PDB entry 3PXS | X-ray diffraction, 2.22 A resolution | chains D and E of the 6 polymer chains in the assembly

== Chain D ==
Protein: Methylamine dehydrogenase heavy chain
From: Paracoccus denitrificans
Notes: EC 1.4.99.3
Reference sequence: A1BB97 (A1BB97_PARDP); residues 1-386 here correspond to UniProt positions 32-417 (UniProt number = residue number + 31)
Amino-acid sequence (386 residues; row label = number of the first residue in the row):
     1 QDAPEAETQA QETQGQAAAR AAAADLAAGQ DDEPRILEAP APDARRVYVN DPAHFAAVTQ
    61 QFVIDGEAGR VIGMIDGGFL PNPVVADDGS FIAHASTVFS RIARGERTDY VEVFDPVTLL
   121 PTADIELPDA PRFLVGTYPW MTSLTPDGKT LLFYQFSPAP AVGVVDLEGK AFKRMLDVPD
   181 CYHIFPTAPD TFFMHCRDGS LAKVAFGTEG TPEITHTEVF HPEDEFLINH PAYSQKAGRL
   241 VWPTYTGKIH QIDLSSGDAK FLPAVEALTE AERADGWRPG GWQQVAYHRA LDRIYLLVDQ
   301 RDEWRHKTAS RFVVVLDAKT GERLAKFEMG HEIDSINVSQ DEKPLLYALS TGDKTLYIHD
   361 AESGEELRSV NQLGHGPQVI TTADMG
Unresolved in the structure: 1-10
Disulfides: Cys-181/Cys-196

== Chain E ==
Protein: Methylamine dehydrogenase light chain
From: Paracoccus denitrificans
Notes: EC 1.4.99.3
Reference sequence: P22619 (DHML_PARDE); residues 1-131 here correspond to UniProt positions 58-188 (UniProt number = residue number + 57)
Amino-acid sequence (137 residues; row label = number of the first residue in the row):
     1 ADAPAGTDPR AKWVPQDNDI QACDYWRHCS IDGNICDCSG GSLTNCPPGT KLATASWVAS
    61 CYNPTDGQSY LIAYRDCCGY NVSGRCPCLN TEGELPVYRP EFANDIIWCF GAEDDAMTYH
   121 CTISPIVGKA SHHHHHH
Unresolved in the structure: 1-6, 132-137
Construct notes: expression tag (132-137)
Modified / non-standard residues: Trp-57 (7-hydroxy-l-tryptophan; 0AF)
UniProt features mapped onto this chain:
  - modified residue: Trp-57 (Tryptophylquinone)
  - cross-link: Trp-57 to Trp-108 (Tryptophan tryptophylquinone (Trp-Trp))
Disulfides: Cys-23/Cys-88, Cys-29/Cys-61, Cys-36/Cys-121, Cys-38/Cys-86, Cys-46/Cys-77, Cys-78/Cys-109
Reported in the primary citation:
  - post-translational modification sites: Trp-57, Trp-108 (citing earlier work)

== Chain D / chain E interface ==
Pairs across the interface - 69 pairs, chain D then chain E:
  Gln-14(D) with Gln-21(E)
  Gly-15(D) with Asp-19(E); Ile-20(E), hydrogen bond (backbone-backbone); Gln-21(E)
  Gln-16(D) with Asn-18(E); Asp-19(E)
  Ala-18(D) with Ile-20(E), hydrophobic
  Ala-19(D) with Asn-18(E); Asp-19(E); Ile-20(E), hydrophobic
  Arg-20(D) with Asp-17(E), salt bridge; Asn-18(E)
  Ala-22(D) with Arg-27(E); Leu-43(E), hydrophobic
  Ala-23(D) with Asp-17(E)
  Leu-26(D) with Asn-63(E); Tyr-70(E), hydrophobic; Ile-126(E), hydrophobic
  Asp-32(D) with Asn-45(E)
  Glu-33(D) with Asn-45(E)
  Pro-34(D) with Thr-44(E); Asn-45(E); Leu-52(E); Arg-75(E)
  Arg-35(D) with Asn-45(E), hydrogen bond (backbone-side chain); Cys-46(E), hydrogen bond (backbone-backbone); Leu-52(E)
  Ile-36(D) with Cys-46(E), hydrophobic; Pro-47(E); Pro-48(E), hydrophobic; Thr-50(E); Lys-51(E); Leu-52(E)
  Leu-37(D) with Gly-40(E); Gly-41(E); Asn-45(E); Cys-46(E), hydrogen bond (backbone-backbone); Pro-48(E)
  Ala-39(D) with Pro-48(E)
  Val-58(D) with Asn-81(E)
  Gln-60(D) with Val-82(E), hydrogen bond (side chain-backbone); Ser-83(E)
  Arg-70(D) with Gln-21(E); Asp-37(E), salt bridge; Gly-41(E), hydrogen bond (side chain-backbone)
  Val-71(D) with Cys-38(E); Ser-39(E); Gly-40(E), hydrogen bond (backbone-backbone); Arg-85(E)
  Ile-72(D) with Gly-40(E); Pro-48(E)
  Gly-73(D) with Ser-39(E)
  Met-74(D) with Ser-39(E); Tyr-80(E), hydrogen bond (backbone-side chain); Ser-83(E); His-120(E)
  Asp-76(D) with Tyr-80(E); Asn-81(E), hydrogen bond (side chain-backbone)
  Val-117(D) with Pro-48(E)
  Thr-118(D) with Pro-48(E); Gly-49(E), hydrogen bond (backbone-backbone)
  Leu-119(D) with Pro-48(E), hydrophobic; Tyr-80(E)
  Leu-120(D) with Lys-51(E)
  Val-370(D) with Arg-85(E)
  Asn-371(D) with Arg-85(E), hydrogen bond (backbone-side chain)
  Gln-372(D) with Arg-85(E); Cys-86(E); Pro-87(E)
Also at the interface, not in a pair above, chain D (36 interface residues in all): Thr-13, Glu-38, Phe-62, Ile-75, Leu-373
Also at the interface, not in a pair above, chain E (41 interface residues in all): Tyr-25, Trp-26, Ser-42, Thr-65, Asp-66, Gly-79, Gly-84, Ile-123

== Overview ==
The interface between chain D and chain E involves 36 residues on one side and 41 on the other, with 11
hydrogen bonds and 2 salt bridges. Polar pairs include Arg-20(D)/Asp-17(E), Arg-70(D)/Asp-37(E) and
Arg-35(D)/Asn-45(E). From the paper: modification sites Trp-57(E) and Trp-108(E).
Here chain D is Methylamine dehydrogenase heavy chain and chain E is Methylamine dehydrogenase light chain,
both from Paracoccus denitrificans. Entry 3PXS (Crystal Structure of Diferrous MauG in Complex with
Pre-Methylamine Dehydrogenase:) was determined by X-ray diffraction together with 3PXT and 3PXW from the same
study.
